9CD7 - chain A; structure by X-ray diffraction, 2.53 A resolution.

# Chain A
Molecule: Fibroblast growth factor receptor 3
Organism: Homo sapiens
Notes: EC 2.7.10.1
UniProt: P22607 (FGFR3_HUMAN); residues 448-759 here = UniProt positions 448-759
Sequence (312 residues; numbered 448 to 759; the number before each row is that of its first residue):
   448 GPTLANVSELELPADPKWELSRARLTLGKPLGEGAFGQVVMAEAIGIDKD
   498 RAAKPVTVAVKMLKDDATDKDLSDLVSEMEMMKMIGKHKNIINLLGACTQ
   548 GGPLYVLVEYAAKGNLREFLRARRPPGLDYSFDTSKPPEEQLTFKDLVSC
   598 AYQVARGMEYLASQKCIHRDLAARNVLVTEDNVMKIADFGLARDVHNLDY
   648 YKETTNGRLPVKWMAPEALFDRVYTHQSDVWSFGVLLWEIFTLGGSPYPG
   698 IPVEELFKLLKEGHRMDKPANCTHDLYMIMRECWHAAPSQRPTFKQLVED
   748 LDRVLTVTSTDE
Unresolved in the structure: 448-450, 576-587, 639-655, 756-759
Sequence notes: engineered mutation A482 (Cys in P22607), S582 (Cys in P22607), E650 (Lys in P22607)
Ligand contacts: A1AV2 ((3P)-5-[(1R)-1-(3,5-dichloropyridin-4-yl)ethoxy]-3-{6-[6-(methanesulfonyl)-2,6-diazaspiro[3.3]heptan-2-yl]pyridin-3-yl}-1H-indazole): L478, G479, E480, G481, V486, A506, K508, I539, V555, E556, Y557, A558, A559, K560, G561, N562, R621, N622, L624, A634, D635

# Overview
Ligands of chain A: compound A1AV2.
Chain A is Fibroblast growth factor receptor 3 (Homo sapiens); the structure, FGFR3 Kinase Domain with
Inhibitor TYRA-300, was determined by X-ray diffraction (same publication as 9CD5).
